PDB entry 8RMT | X-ray diffraction, 1.25 A resolution | chain A

Chain A:
Protein: Galectin-3
Source organism: Homo sapiens
UniProtKB: P17931 (LEG3_HUMAN); residue numbers follow UniProt; this construct covers 113-250
Amino-acid sequence (139 residues; numbered 112 to 250; the number before each row is that of its first residue):
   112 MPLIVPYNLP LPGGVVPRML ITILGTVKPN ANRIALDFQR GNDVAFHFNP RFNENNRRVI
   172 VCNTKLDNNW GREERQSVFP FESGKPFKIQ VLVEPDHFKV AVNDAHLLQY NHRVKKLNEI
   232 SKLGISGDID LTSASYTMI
Unresolved in the structure: 112
Construct notes: initiating methionine (112)
Curated features (UniProtKB/Swiss-Prot):
  - motif: Lys226 to Asp241 (Nuclear export signal)
  - binding site (a beta-D-galactoside): Trp181 to Gln187
  - modified residue: Ser188 (Phosphoserine)
Ligand contacts: A1H1W ((2R,3R,4S,5R,6R)-N-[3,5-bis(chloranyl)phenyl]-6-(hydroxymethyl)-3-methoxy-5-oxidanyl-N-[(1S,2S)-2-oxidanylcyclohexyl]-4-[4-[3,4,5-tris(fluoranyl)phenyl]-1,2,3-triazol-1-yl]oxane-2-carboxamide): Arg144, Ile145, Ala146, His158, Asn160, Arg162, Glu165, Val172, Asn174, Trp181, Gly182, Glu184, Arg186, Ser237, Gly238

In short:
Ligands of chain A: compound A1H1W. UniProt lists 7 beta-D-galactoside-binding residues.
Chain A is Galectin-3 (Homo sapiens); the structure, Galectin-3 with a bound inhibitor, was determined by
X-ray diffraction, deposited together with 9FDB, 9FDC, 8RMU and 8RMV.
